Entry 3RH6 (X-ray diffraction, 2.05 A resolution); this record covers chains A and P of the 4 polymer chains in the assembly.

== Chain A ==
Name: DNA polymerase beta
From: Homo sapiens
Notes: EC 2.7.7.7, 4.2.99.-
UniProtKB: P06746 (DPOLB_HUMAN); residue numbers follow UniProt; this construct covers 1-335
Sequence (335 residues; numbered 1 to 335; the number before each row is that of its first residue):
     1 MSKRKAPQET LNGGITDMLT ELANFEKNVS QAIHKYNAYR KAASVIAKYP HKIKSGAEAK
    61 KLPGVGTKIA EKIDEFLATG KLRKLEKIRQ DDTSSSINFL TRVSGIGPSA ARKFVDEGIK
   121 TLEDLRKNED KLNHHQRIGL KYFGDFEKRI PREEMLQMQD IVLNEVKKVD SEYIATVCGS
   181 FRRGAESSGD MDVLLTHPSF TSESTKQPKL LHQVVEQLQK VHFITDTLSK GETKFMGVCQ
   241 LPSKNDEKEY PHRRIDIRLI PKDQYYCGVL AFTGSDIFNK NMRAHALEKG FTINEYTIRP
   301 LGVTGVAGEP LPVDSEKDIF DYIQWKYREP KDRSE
Not modelled in the structure: 1-9
Differences from the reference sequence: engineered mutation Ala-271 (Tyr in P06746)
Ion coordination: Na+ site 1: Lys-60, Leu-62, Val-65 (shared with 1 residue of chain D); Na+ site 2: Thr-101, Val-103, Ile-106 (shared with DG9(P) of chain P); Mn2+ site 1: Asp-145, His-252; Mn2+ site 2: Asp-190, Asp-192 (together with CTP); Mn2+ site 3: Asp-190, Asp-192, Asp-256 (together with CTP)
Ligand contacts:
  - CTP (cytidine-5'-triphosphate), molecule 1: Arg-149, Gly-179, Ser-180, Arg-183, Ser-188, Gly-189, Asp-190, Asp-192, Ala-271, Phe-272, Thr-273, Gly-274, Ser-275, Asp-276, Asn-279
  - CTP, molecule 2: Ile-174, Ala-175, Thr-176, Arg-182, Leu-194, Thr-196, Lys-262, Tyr-265, Tyr-266
From the paper describing this entry:
  - binding site for CTP: Ala-271
  - mutagenesis - F272A (110-fold): decreased catalytic activity on rCTP
  - mutagenesis - F272A (69-fold): decreased catalytic activity on dCTP
  - mutagenesis - F272A (110-fold): decreased catalytic activity on CTP

== Chain P ==
Molecule: 10-nt DNA strand
Sequence (10 nucleotides; numbered 1 to 10; the number before each row is that of its first residue):
     1 GCTGATGCGX
Modified positions: DDG (2',3'-dideoxy-guanosine-5'-monophosphate) at position 10
Ion coordination: Na+: DG9 (shared with Thr-101(A), Val-103(A), Ile-106(A) of chain A)

== Interface between chain A and chain P ==
Contacting residue pairs (14):
  Val-103(A) / DG9(P)  phosphate contact
  Ser-104(A) / DG9(P)  phosphate contact
  Gly-105(A) / DC8(P)  phosphate contact
  Gly-105(A) / DG9(P)  hydrogen bond to the phosphate
  Ile-106(A) / DG9(P)  phosphate contact
  Gly-107(A) / DC8(P)  hydrogen bond to the phosphate
  Gly-107(A) / DG9(P)  phosphate contact
  Pro-108(A) / DC8(P)  phosphate contact
  Ser-109(A) / DG7(P)  sugar contact
  Ser-109(A) / DC8(P)  hydrogen bond to the phosphate
  Ala-110(A) / DC8(P)  hydrogen bond to the phosphate
  Arg-254(A) / DG9(P)  phosphate contact
  Arg-254(A) / DDG_10(P)  salt bridge to the phosphate
  Asp-256(A) / DDG_10(P)  sugar contact
Other interface residues (no listed pair), chain A (14 interface residues in all): His-135, Lys-234, Met-236, Phe-272

== Summary ==
The interface between chain A and chain P involves 14 residues on one side and 4 on the other, with 4 hydrogen
bonds and 1 salt bridge. Polar pairs include Gly-105(A)/DG9(P), Gly-107(A)/DC8(P) and Ser-109(A)/DC8(P). Chain
A binds CTP. From the paper: a binding site for CTP at Ala-271(A); F272A of chain A reduces catalytic activity
on rCTP.
Here chain A is DNA polymerase beta (Homo sapiens) and chain P is a 10-nt DNA strand. Entry 3RH6 (DNA
Polymerase Beta Mutant (Y271) with a dideoxy-terminated primer with an incoming ribonucleotide (rCTP)) was
determined by X-ray diffraction (same publication as 3RH4).
